PDB entry 7PEV | electron microscopy, 6.00 A resolution (low resolution: residue-level contacts below are approximate; hydrogen-bond / salt-bridge calls are withheld) | chains I and K of the 18 polymer chains in the assembly

== Chain I ==
Molecule: 702-nt DNA strand
Source organism: Homo sapiens
Sequence (702 nucleotides; each row starts with the number of its first residue):
     1 ATCCCGGATCCCCTGGAGAATCCCGGTGCCGAGGCCGCTCAATTGGTCGT
    51 AGACAGCTCTAGCACCGCTTAAACGCACGTACGCGCTGTCCCCCGCGTTT
   101 TAACCGCCAAGGGGATTACTCCCTAGTCTCCAGGCACGTGTCACATATAT
   151 ACATCCTGTTCCAGTGCCGGACCCGAGCATCCGGATCCCCTGGAGAATCC
   201 CGGTGCCGAGGCCGCTCAATTGGTCGTAGACAGCTCTAGCACCGCTTAAA
   251 CGCACGTACGCGCTGTCCCCCGCGTTTTAACCGCCAAGGGGATTACTCCC
   301 TAGTCTCCAGGCACGTGTCACATATATACATCCTGTTCCAGTGCCGGACC
   351 CGAGCATCCGGATCCCCTGGAGAATCCCGGTGCCGAGGCCGCTCAATTGG
   401 TCGTAGACAGCTCTAGCACCGCTTAAACGCACGTACGCGCTGTCCCCCGC
   451 GTTTTAACCGCCAAGGGGATTACTCCCTAGTCTCCAGGCACGTGTCACAT
   501 ATATACATCCTGTTCCAGTGCCGGACCCGAGCATCCGGATCCCCTGGAGA
   551 ATCCCGGTGCCGAGGCCGCTCAATTGGTCGTAGACAGCTCTAGCACCGCT
   601 TAAACGCACGTACGCGCTGTCCCCCGCGTTTTAACCGCCAAGGGGATTAC
   651 TCCCTAGTCTCCAGGCACGTGTCACATATATACATCCTGTTCCAGTGCCG
   701 AT
Not modelled in the structure: 1-2, 179-351, 523-702

== Chain K ==
Name: Histone H3.2
Source organism: Homo sapiens
UniProt: Q71DI3 (H32_HUMAN); residues 0-135 here correspond to UniProt positions 1-136 (UniProt number = residue number + 1)
Chain sequence (136 residues; numbered 0 to 135; the number before each row is that of its first residue; numbering starts at 0):
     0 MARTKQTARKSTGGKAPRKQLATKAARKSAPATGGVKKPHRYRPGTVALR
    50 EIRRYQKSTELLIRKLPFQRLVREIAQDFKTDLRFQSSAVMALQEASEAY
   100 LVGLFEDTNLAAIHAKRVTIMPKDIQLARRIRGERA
Not modelled in the structure: 0-36, 134-135
Sequence notes: engineered mutation Ala110 (Cys111 in Q71DI3)
Swiss-Prot annotation at these positions:
  - modified residue: Arg2 (Asymmetric dimethylarginine), Thr3 (Phosphothreonine), Lys4 (Allysine), Gln5 (5-glutamyl dopamine), Thr6 (Phosphothreonine), Arg8 (Citrulline), Lys9 (N6,N6,N6-trimethyllysine), Ser10 (ADP-ribosylserine), Thr11 (Phosphothreonine), Lys14 (N6-(2-hydroxyisobutyryl)lysine), Arg17 (Asymmetric dimethylarginine), Lys18 (N6-(2-hydroxyisobutyryl)lysine), Lys23 (N6-(2-hydroxyisobutyryl)lysine), Arg26 (Citrulline), Lys27 (N6,N6,N6-trimethyllysine), Ser28 (ADP-ribosylserine), Lys36 (N6,N6,N6-trimethyllysine), Lys37 (N6-methyllysine), Tyr41 (Phosphotyrosine), Lys56 (N6,N6,N6-trimethyllysine) and 8 more in UniProt
  - lipidation: Lys18 (N6-decanoyllysine)

== How chain I and chain K interact ==
Residue-residue contacts (24):
  DG416(I) - Phe84(K)
  DG416(I) - Gln85(K)
  DC417(I) - Arg72(K)
  DC417(I) - Arg83(K)
  DC417(I) - Phe84(K)
  DA426(I) - Arg63(K)
  DA427(I) - Arg63(K)
  DA435(I) - Arg42(K)
  DA435(I) - Pro43(K)
  DC436(I) - Val117(K)
  DC436(I) - Thr118(K)
  DG437(I) - Arg116(K)
  DG437(I) - Val117(K)
  DG437(I) - Thr118(K)
  DG437(I) - Met120(K)
  DC438(I) - Arg116(K)
  DC438(I) - Met120(K)
  DC438(I) - Lys122(K)
  DC509(I) - Tyr41(K)
  DC509(I) - Thr45(K)
  DC510(I) - Tyr41(K)
  DC510(I) - Arg42(K)
  DC510(I) - Thr45(K)
  DT511(I) - Lys37(K)
Also at the interface, not in a pair above, chain I (12 interface residues in all): DT434
Also at the interface, not in a pair above, chain K (18 interface residues in all): His39, Arg40, Ser86

== Summary ==
12 residues of chain I and 18 residues of chain K are in contact.
Chain I is a 702-nt DNA strand and chain K is Histone H3.2, both from Homo sapiens; the structure, Nucleosome
stack of the 4x177 nucleosome array containing H1, was determined by electron microscopy together with 7PET,
7PEU, 7PEW, 7PEX, 7PEY, 7PEZ and 16 further entries from the same study.
